9GGG - chains R and A of the 5 polymer chains in the assembly; structure by electron microscopy, 3.25 A resolution.

== Chain R ==
Molecule: Thromboxane A2 receptor
Organism: Homo sapiens
UniProt: P21731 (TA2R_HUMAN); residues 1-343 here = UniProt positions 1-343
Chain sequence (343 residues; row label = number of the first residue in the row):
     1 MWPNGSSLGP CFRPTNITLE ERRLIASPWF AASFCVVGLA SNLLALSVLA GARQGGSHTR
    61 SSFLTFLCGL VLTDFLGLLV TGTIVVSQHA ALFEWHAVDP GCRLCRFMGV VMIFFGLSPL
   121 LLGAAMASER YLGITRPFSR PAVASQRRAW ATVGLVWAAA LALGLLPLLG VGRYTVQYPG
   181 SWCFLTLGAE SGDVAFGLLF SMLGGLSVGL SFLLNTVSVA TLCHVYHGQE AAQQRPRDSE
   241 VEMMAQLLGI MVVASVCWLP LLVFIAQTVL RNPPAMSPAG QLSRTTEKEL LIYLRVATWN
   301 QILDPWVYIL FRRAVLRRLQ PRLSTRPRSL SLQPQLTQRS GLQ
Disordered / not traced: 1-9, 141-144, 322-343
Disulfides: C11-C102, C105-C183
Ligand contacts: A1IK0 ((Z)-7-[(1S,2R,3R,4R)-3-[(E,3R)-4-(4-iodanylphenoxy)-3-oxidanyl-but-1-enyl]-7-oxabicyclo[2.2.1]heptan-2-yl]hept-5-enoic acid): F30, A31, F34, C35, G77, L78, T81, G82, V85, H89, M112, F115, G116, S181, W182, F184, F200, W258, L261, L291, L294, R295, T298, Q301
UniProt features mapped onto this chain:
  - modified residue (Phosphoserine): S329, S331
  - glycosylation (N-linked (GlcNAc...) asparagine): N4, N16

== Chain A ==
Molecule: Engineered miniGq
Organism: Homo sapiens
Chain sequence (246 residues; row label = number of the first residue in the row):
     1 MGSTVSAEDK AAAERSKMID KNLREDGEKA RRTLRLLLLG ADNSGKSTIV KQMRILHGGS
    61 GGSGGTSGIF ETKFQVDKVN FHMFDVGGQR DERRKWIQCF NDVTAIIFVV DSSDYNRLQE
   121 ALNDFKSIWN NRWLRTISVI LFLNKQDLLA EKVLAGKSKI EDYFPEFARY TTPEDATPEP
   181 GEDPRVTRAK YFIRKEFVDI STASGDGRHI CYPHFTCAVD TENARRIFND CKDIILQMNL
   241 REYNLV
Disordered / not traced: 1-3, 52-67

== Interface between chain R and chain A ==
Contacting residue pairs (30; chain R residue first):
  A52(R) - V246(A)  hydrophobic
  H58(R) - E242(A)
  T59(R) - E242(A)
  R60(R) - E242(A)  hydrogen bond (backbone-side chain)
  S61(R) - E242(A)
  F63(R) - Y243(A)
  E129(R) - Y243(A)  hydrogen bond (backbone-side chain)
  R130(R) - Y243(A)
  G133(R) - N239(A)  hydrogen bond (backbone-side chain)
  G133(R) - Y243(A)
  I134(R) - L240(A)  hydrophobic
  P137(R) - K232(A)
  P137(R) - I235(A)
  F138(R) - L34(A)  hydrophobic
  F138(R) - F228(A)  hydrophobic
  F138(R) - K232(A)
  F138(R) - I235(A)  hydrophobic
  L222(R) - L240(A)  hydrophobic
  S239(R) - N244(A)
  E240(R) - Q237(A)  hydrogen bond
  E240(R) - L240(A)
  E242(R) - N244(A)
  M243(R) - L240(A)  hydrophobic
  M243(R) - Y243(A)  hydrophobic
  M243(R) - N244(A)
  Q246(R) - N244(A)
  Y308(R) - V246(A)
  I309(R) - V246(A)
  R312(R) - N244(A)
  A314(R) - L245(A)  hydrophobic
Interface residues without a listed pair, chain R (27 interface residues in all): L49, S57, L64, L67, V225
Interface residues without a listed pair, chain A (15 interface residues in all): V79, C231, L236

== Overview ==
27 residues of chain R and 15 residues of chain A are in contact, with 4 hydrogen bonds. Polar pairs include
R60(R)-E242(A), E129(R)-Y243(A) and G133(R)-N239(A). Ligands of chain R: compound A1IK0.
Chain R is Thromboxane A2 receptor and chain A is Engineered miniGq, both from Homo sapiens; the structure,
Cryo-EM structure of Thromboxane A2 receptor-miniGq Protein Complex bound to I-BOP, was determined by electron
microscopy.
